PDB entry 8D1B | electron microscopy, 3.57 A resolution | chains B and A of the 4 polymer chains in the assembly

[Chain B (and A)]
Molecule: Probable G-protein coupled receptor 179
Source organism: Homo sapiens
Notes: chain A of this document is another copy of the same molecule, construct and numbering; everything in this record applies to it too
UniProtKB: Q6PRD1 (GP179_HUMAN); numbering as in UniProt (aligned over 1-740)
Amino-acid sequence (740 residues; row label = number of the first residue in the row):
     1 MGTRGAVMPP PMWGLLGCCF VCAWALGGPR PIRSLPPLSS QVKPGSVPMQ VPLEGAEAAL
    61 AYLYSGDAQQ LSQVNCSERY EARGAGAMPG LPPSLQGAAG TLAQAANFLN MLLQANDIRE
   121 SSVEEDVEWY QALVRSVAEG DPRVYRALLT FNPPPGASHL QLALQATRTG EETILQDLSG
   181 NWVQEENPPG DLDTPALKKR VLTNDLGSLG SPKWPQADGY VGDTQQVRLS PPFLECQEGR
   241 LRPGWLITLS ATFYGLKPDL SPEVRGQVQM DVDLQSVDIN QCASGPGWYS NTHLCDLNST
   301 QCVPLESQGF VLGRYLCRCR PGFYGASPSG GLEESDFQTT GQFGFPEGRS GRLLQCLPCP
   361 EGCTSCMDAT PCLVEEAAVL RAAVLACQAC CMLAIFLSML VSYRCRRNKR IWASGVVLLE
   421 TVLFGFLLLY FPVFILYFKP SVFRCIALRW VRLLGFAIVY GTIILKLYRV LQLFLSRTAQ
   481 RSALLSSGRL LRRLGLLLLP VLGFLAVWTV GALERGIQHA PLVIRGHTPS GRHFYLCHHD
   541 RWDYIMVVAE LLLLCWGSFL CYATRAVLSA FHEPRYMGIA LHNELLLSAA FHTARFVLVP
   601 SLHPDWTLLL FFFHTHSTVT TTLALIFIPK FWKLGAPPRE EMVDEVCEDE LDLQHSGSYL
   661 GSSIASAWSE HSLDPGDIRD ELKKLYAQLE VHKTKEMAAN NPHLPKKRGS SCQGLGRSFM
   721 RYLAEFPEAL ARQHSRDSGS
Unresolved in the structure: 1-54, 188-194, 321-740
Swiss-Prot annotation at these positions:
  - glycosylation (N-linked (GlcNAc...) asparagine): N75, N298
  - natural variant: D126 (D126H: In CSNB1E), Y220 (Y220C: In CSNB1E), G455 (G455D: In CSNB1E), H603 (H603Y: In CSNB1E)
Disulfide bonds: C76-C236, C282-C302, C295-C317
From the paper describing this entry:
  - contacts within the chain: R200-Y220
  - disease-associated variants - D126H (citing earlier work)
  - disease-associated variants - Y220C: decreased localization (citing earlier work)
  - self-association interface (contacts with another copy of this molecule): D126
  - disease-associated variants - D126H: decreased stability (proposed by the authors, not directly observed)

[Interface between chain B and chain A]
Residue-residue contacts (85):
  T101(B) - Q104(A)
  Q104(B) - T101(A)
  Q104(B) - Q104(A)
  Q104(B) - A105(A)
  Q104(B) - L133(A)
  Q104(B) - S136(A)  hydrogen bond
  A105(B) - Q104(A)
  N107(B) - S136(A)
  F108(B) - F108(A)  hydrophobic
  F108(B) - W129(A)
  F108(B) - A132(A)
  F108(B) - L133(A)  hydrophobic
  M111(B) - R135(A)
  L112(B) - E128(A)
  L112(B) - W129(A)  hydrophobic
  L112(B) - A132(A)  hydrophobic
  N116(B) - E128(A)  hydrogen bond
  R119(B) - E128(A)  salt bridge
  R119(B) - W129(A)
  D126(B) - W129(A)
  V127(B) - S211(A)
  E128(B) - L112(A)
  E128(B) - N116(A)  hydrogen bond
  E128(B) - R119(A)  salt bridge
  W129(B) - F108(A)
  W129(B) - L112(A)  hydrophobic
  W129(B) - R119(A)
  W129(B) - D126(A)
  W129(B) - W129(A)  hydrophobic
  W129(B) - Y130(A)
  Y130(B) - W129(A)
  Q131(B) - L209(A)
  Q131(B) - S211(A)
  Q131(B) - P212(A)
  A132(B) - F108(A)
  A132(B) - L112(A)  hydrophobic
  L133(B) - F108(A)  hydrophobic
  R135(B) - M111(A)
  R135(B) - T203(A)
  R135(B) - N204(A)  hydrogen bond (side chain-backbone)
  S136(B) - Q104(A)  hydrogen bond
  S136(B) - N107(A)
  E139(B) - V201(A)
  E139(B) - V221(A)
  E171(B) - R200(A)
  E171(B) - L202(A)  hydrogen bond (backbone-backbone)
  E172(B) - L202(A)
  E172(B) - N204(A)  hydrogen bond
  T173(B) - V201(A)
  T173(B) - L202(A)  hydrogen bond (backbone-backbone)
  T173(B) - N204(A)  hydrogen bond (backbone-backbone)
  I174(B) - N204(A)
  I174(B) - L206(A)
  L175(B) - N204(A)  hydrogen bond (backbone-backbone)
  L175(B) - D205(A)
  L175(B) - L206(A)
  L175(B) - G207(A)  hydrogen bond (backbone-backbone)
  L175(B) - L209(A)  hydrophobic
  Q176(B) - G207(A)
  D177(B) - G207(A)  hydrogen bond (backbone-backbone)
  D177(B) - L209(A)
  R200(B) - E171(A)
  V201(B) - E139(A)
  L202(B) - E171(A)
  L202(B) - E172(A)
  L202(B) - T173(A)
  T203(B) - R135(A)
  N204(B) - R135(A)  hydrogen bond (backbone-side chain)
  N204(B) - E172(A)  hydrogen bond
  N204(B) - T173(A)  hydrogen bond (backbone-backbone)
  N204(B) - I174(A)
  N204(B) - L175(A)  hydrogen bond (backbone-backbone)
  D205(B) - L175(A)
  L206(B) - I174(A)
  L206(B) - L175(A)
  G207(B) - L175(A)  hydrogen bond (backbone-backbone)
  G207(B) - Q176(A)
  G207(B) - D177(A)
  L209(B) - Q131(A)
  L209(B) - L175(A)  hydrophobic
  L209(B) - D177(A)
  S211(B) - V127(A)
  S211(B) - Q131(A)
  P212(B) - Q131(A)
  V221(B) - E139(A)

[In short]
Chain B and chain A each contribute 39 residues to their interface, with 17 hydrogen bonds and 2 salt bridges.
Among the polar pairs are R119(B)-E128(A), Q104(B)-S136(A) and N116(B)-E128(A). The paper reports that Y220C
of chain B reduces localization; a self-association interface involving D126(B).
Chain B and chain A are both Probable G-protein coupled receptor 179 (Homo sapiens); the structure, CryoEM
structure of human orphan GPCR GPR179 in complex with extracellular matrix protein pikachurin, was determined
by electron microscopy (same publication as 7ZC9 and 7ZCB).
